Entry 7QEN (electron microscopy, 3.46 A resolution); this record covers chains B and A of the 6 polymer chains in the assembly.

Chain B:
Name: Structural maintenance of chromosomes protein 4
Organism: Saccharomyces cerevisiae CEN.PK113-7D
UniProtKB: Q12267 (SMC4_YEAST); residue numbers follow UniProt; this construct covers 1-1418
Sequence (1478 residues; numbered 1 to 1478; the number before each row is that of its first residue; X marks 16 residues of unknown identity (built as UNK)):
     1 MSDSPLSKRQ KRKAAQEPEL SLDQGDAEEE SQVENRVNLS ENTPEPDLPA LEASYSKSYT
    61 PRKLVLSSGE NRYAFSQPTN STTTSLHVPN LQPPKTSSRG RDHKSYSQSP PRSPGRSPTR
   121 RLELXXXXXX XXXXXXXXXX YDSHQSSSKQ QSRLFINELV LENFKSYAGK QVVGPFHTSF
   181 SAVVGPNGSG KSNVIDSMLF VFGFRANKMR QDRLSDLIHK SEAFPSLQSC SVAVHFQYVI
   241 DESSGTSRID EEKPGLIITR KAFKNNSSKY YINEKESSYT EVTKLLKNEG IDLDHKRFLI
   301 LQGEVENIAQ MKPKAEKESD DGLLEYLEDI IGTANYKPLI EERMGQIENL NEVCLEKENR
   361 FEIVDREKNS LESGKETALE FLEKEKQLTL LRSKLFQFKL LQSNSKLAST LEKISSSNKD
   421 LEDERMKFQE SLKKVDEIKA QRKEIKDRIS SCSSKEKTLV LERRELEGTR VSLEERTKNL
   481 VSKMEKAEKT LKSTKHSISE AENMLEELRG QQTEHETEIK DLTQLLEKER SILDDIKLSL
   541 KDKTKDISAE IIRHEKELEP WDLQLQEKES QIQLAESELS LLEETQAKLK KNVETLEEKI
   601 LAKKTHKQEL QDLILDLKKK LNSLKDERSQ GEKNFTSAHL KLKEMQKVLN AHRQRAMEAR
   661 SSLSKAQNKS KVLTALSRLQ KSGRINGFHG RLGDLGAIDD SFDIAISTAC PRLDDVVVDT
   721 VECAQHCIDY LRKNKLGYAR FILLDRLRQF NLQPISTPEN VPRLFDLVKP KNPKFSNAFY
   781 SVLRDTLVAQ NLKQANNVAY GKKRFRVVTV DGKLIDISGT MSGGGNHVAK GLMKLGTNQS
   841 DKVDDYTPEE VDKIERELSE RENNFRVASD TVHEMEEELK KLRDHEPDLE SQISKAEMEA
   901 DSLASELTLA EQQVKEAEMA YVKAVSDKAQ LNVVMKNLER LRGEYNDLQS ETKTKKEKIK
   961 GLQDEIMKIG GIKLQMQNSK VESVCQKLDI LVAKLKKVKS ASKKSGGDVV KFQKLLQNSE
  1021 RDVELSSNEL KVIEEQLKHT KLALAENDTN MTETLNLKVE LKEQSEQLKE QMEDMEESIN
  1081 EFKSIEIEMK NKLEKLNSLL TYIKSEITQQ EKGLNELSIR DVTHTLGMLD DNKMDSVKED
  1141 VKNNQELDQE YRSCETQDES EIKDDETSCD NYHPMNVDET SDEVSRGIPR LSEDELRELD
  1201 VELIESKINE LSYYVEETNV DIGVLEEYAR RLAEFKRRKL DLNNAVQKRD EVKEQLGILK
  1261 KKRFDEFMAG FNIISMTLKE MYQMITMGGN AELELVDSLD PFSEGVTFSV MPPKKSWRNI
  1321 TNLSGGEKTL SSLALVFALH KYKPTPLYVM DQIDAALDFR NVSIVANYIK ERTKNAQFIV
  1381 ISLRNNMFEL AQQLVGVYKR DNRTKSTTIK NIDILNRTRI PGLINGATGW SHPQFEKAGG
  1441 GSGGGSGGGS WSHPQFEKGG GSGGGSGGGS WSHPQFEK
Not modelled in the structure: 1-124, 141-149, 368-1231, 1417-1478
Sequence notes: conflict Ala14 (Ser in Q12267), Glu30 (Asp in Q12267), Ser143 (Arg in Q12267), Arg425 (Lys in Q12267), Asp546 (Asn in Q12267), Ala697 (Val in Q12267), Ile704 (Val in Q12267), Asn1028 (Asp in Q12267), Thr1052 (Asn in Q12267), Asp1165 (Ala in Q12267), Val1177 (Ile in Q12267); engineered mutation Gln1352 (Glu in Q12267); expression tag (1419-1478)
Ion coordination: Mg2+: Ser192, Gln302 (together with ATP)
Small-molecule neighbours:
  - ATP (adenosine-5'-triphosphate), molecule 1: Lys165, Ser166, Pro186, Asn187, Gly188, Ser189, Gly190, Lys191, Ser192, Asn193, Arg210, Gln211, Asp216, Leu217, Ile218, His219, Lys220, Gln302, Leu1383, Lys1399
  - ATP, molecule 2: Lys1315, Arg1318, Asn1322, Leu1323, Ser1324, Gly1325, Gly1326, Glu1327, Ala1356
Curated features (UniProtKB/Swiss-Prot):
  - modified residue: Ser2 (N-acetylserine), Thr43 (Phosphothreonine), Ser113 (Phosphoserine)
  - binding site (ATP): Gly185 to Ser192

Chain A:
Name: Structural maintenance of chromosomes protein 2
Organism: Saccharomyces cerevisiae
UniProtKB: P38989 (SMC2_YEAST); residues 1-1170 here = UniProt positions 1-1170
Sequence (1170 residues; each row starts with the number of its first residue):
     1 MKVEELIIDG FKSYATRTVI TDWDPQFNAI TGLNGSGKSN ILDAICFVLG IASMSTVRAS
    61 SLQDLIYKRG QAGVTKASVT IVFDNTDKSN SPIGFTNSPQ ISVTRQVVLG GTSKYLINGH
   121 RAPQQSVLQL FQSVQLNINN PNFLIMQGKI TKVLNMKPSE ILSLIEEAAG TKMFEDRREK
   181 AERTMSKKET KLQENRTLLT EEIEPKLEKL RNEKRMFLEF QSTQTDLEKT ERIVVSYEYY
   241 NIKHKHTSIR ETLENGETRM KMLNEFVKKT SEEIDSLNED VEEIKLQKEK ELHKEGTISK
   301 LENKENGLLN EISRLKTSLS IKVENLNDTT EKSKALESEI ASSSAKLIEK KSAYANTEKD
   361 YKMVQEQLSK QRDLYKRKEE LVSTLTTGIS STGAADGGYN AQLAKAKTEL NEVSLAIKKS
   421 SMKMELLKKE LLTIEPKLKE ATKDNELNVK HVKQCQETCD KLRARLVEYG FDPSRIKDLK
   481 QREDKLKSHY YQTCKNSEYL KRRVTNLEFN YTKPYPNFEA SFVHGVVGQL FQIDNDNIRY
   541 ATALQTCAGG RLFNVVVQDS QTATQLLERG RLRKRVTIIP LDKIYTRPIS SQVLDLAKKI
   601 APGKVELAIN LIRFDESITK AMEFIFGNSL ICEDPETAKK ITFHPKIRAR SITLQGDVYD
   661 PEGTLSGGSR NTSESLLVDI QKYNQIQKQI ETIQADLNHV TEELQTQYAT SQKTKTIQSD
   721 LNLSLHKLDL AKRNLDANPS SQIIARNEEI LRDIGECENE IKTKQMSLKK CQEEVSTIEK
   781 DMKEYDSDKG SKLNELKKEL KLLAKELEEQ ESESERKYDL FQNLELETEQ LSSELDSNKT
   841 LLHNHLKSIE SLKLENSDLE GKIRGVEDDL VTVQTELNEE KKRLMDIDDE LNELETLIKK
   901 KQDEKKSSEL ELQKLVHDLN KYKSNTNNME KIIEDLRQKH EFLEDFDLVR NIVKQNEGID
   961 LDTYRERSKQ LNEKFQELRK KVNPNIMNMI ENVEKKEAAL KTMIKTIEKD KMKIQETISK
  1021 LNEYKRETLV KTWEKVTLDF GNIFADLLPN SFAKLVPCEG KDVTQGLEVK VKLGNIWKES
  1081 LIELSGGQRS LIALSLIMAL LQFRPAPMYI LDQVDAALDL SHTQNIGHLI KTRFKGSQFI
  1141 VVSLKEGMFA NANRVFRTRF QDGTSVVSIM
Not modelled in the structure: 241-945
Sequence notes: engineered mutation Gln1113 (Glu in P38989)
Ion coordination: Mg2+: Ser39, Gln147 (together with ATP)
Small-molecule neighbours:
  - ATP (adenosine-5'-triphosphate), molecule 1: Lys12, Ser13, Leu33, Asn34, Gly35, Ser36, Gly37, Lys38, Ser39, Asn40, Arg58, Asp64, Leu65, Ile66, Tyr67, Lys68, Arg69, Gln147, Gln1113, Leu1144
  - ATP, molecule 2: Leu1073, Lys1078, Glu1083, Ser1085, Gly1086, Gly1087, Gln1088, Ala1117
Curated features (UniProtKB/Swiss-Prot):
  - binding site (ATP): Gly32 to Ser39

Chain B / chain A interface:
Contacting residue pairs (36; chain B residue first):
  Pro186(B) with Asp1119(A)
  Asn187(B) with Gly1087(A); Ala1117(A), hydrogen bond (side chain-backbone); Leu1118(A); Asp1119(A), hydrogen bond (side chain-backbone); His1122(A)
  Gly188(B) with Ser1085(A); Gln1088(A)
  Arg210(B) with Ile1082(A); Glu1083(A)
  Gln211(B) with Glu1083(A), hydrogen bond
  Lys220(B) with Ile1076(A)
  Glu222(B) with Gly1074(A); Asn1075(A), hydrogen bond (side chain-backbone)
  Lys1314(B) with Phe1160(A)
  Lys1315(B) with Gly35(A), hydrogen bond (side chain-backbone); Phe1160(A)
  Leu1323(B) with Arg58(A), hydrogen bond (backbone-side chain)
  Gly1326(B) with Asn34(A)
  Glu1327(B) with Gly35(A)
  Gln1352(B) with Ala1116(A)
  Ala1355(B) with Ala1116(A)
  Ala1356(B) with Gln1113(A)
  Leu1357(B) with Asn34(A); Leu1144(A)
  Asp1358(B) with Leu33(A); Asn34(A), hydrogen bond; Leu1144(A)
  Arg1360(B) with Leu33(A)
  Asn1361(B) with Asn34(A), hydrogen bond
  Leu1383(B) with Ala1117(A); Leu1118(A); Leu1120(A)
  Arg1384(B) with Lys1145(A)
  Asn1402(B) with Leu1073(A), hydrogen bond (side chain-backbone); Ile1076(A)
Also at the interface, not in a pair above, chain B (27 interface residues in all): Ser221, Ser1324, Phe1359, Phe1388, Lys1399
Also at the interface, not in a pair above, chain A (25 interface residues in all): Gln147, Leu1084

Summary:
Chain B and chain A form an interface of 27 and 25 residues respectively; the contacts include 9 hydrogen
bonds. Polar pairs include Asn187(B)-Ala1117(A), Asn187(B)-Asp1119(A) and Gln211(B)-Glu1083(A). ATP is bound
between chain B and chain A.
Here chain B is Structural maintenance of chromosomes protein 4 (Saccharomyces cerevisiae CEN.PK113-7D) and
chain A is Structural maintenance of chromosomes protein 2 (Saccharomyces cerevisiae). Entry 7QEN (S.c.
Condensin core in DNA- and ATP-bound state) was determined by electron microscopy (same publication as 7QFW).
